PDB entry 1SWB | X-ray diffraction, 1.85 A resolution | chains C and D of the 4 polymer chains in the assembly

Chain C (and D):
Name: Streptavidin
Organism: Streptomyces avidinii
Notes: fragment: core, residues 13 - 139; chain D of this document is another copy of the same molecule, construct and numbering; everything in this record applies to it too
Reference sequence: P22629 (SAV_STRAV); residues 13-139 here correspond to UniProt positions 37-163 (UniProt number = residue number + 24)
Chain sequence (127 residues; row label = number of the first residue in the row):
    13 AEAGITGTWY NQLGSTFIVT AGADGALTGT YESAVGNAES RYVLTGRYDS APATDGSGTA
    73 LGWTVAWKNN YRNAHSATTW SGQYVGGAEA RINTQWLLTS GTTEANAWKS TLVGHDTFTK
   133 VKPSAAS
Not modelled in the structure: 13-15, 46-48, 134-139
Swiss-Prot annotation at these positions:
  - motif: Arg59 to Asp61 (Cell attachment site)
  - binding site (biotin): Tyr43, Tyr54, Trp92, Trp108, Trp120

Interface between chain C and chain D:
Contacting residue pairs - 75 pairs, chain C then chain D:
  Val55(C) - Arg59(D)
  Thr57(C) - Thr57(D)
  Thr57(C) - Gly58(D)
  Gly58(C) - Thr57(D)
  Arg59(C) - Thr57(D)
  Arg59(C) - Thr76(D)
  Arg59(C) - Ala78(D)
  Tyr60(C) - Ala78(D)
  Asp61(C) - Lys80(D)
  Asp61(C) - Asn85(D)  hydrogen bond
  Asp61(C) - His87(D)  salt bridge
  Ser62(C) - Lys80(D)
  Ala63(C) - Lys80(D)
  Ala63(C) - Asn85(D)  hydrogen bond (backbone-side chain)
  Ala63(C) - His87(D)
  Ala65(C) - His87(D)
  Gly68(C) - Thr115(D)
  Gly68(C) - Glu116(D)
  Ser69(C) - Gly113(D)
  Ser69(C) - Thr114(D)
  Gly70(C) - Gly113(D)
  Gly70(C) - Thr114(D)  hydrogen bond (backbone-backbone)
  Ala72(C) - His87(D)
  Ala72(C) - Ser88(D)
  Ala72(C) - Ala89(D)
  Ala72(C) - Thr111(D)
  Gly74(C) - Thr76(D)
  Gly74(C) - Thr91(D)
  Trp75(C) - Thr76(D)
  Thr76(C) - Arg59(D)
  Thr76(C) - Gly74(D)
  Thr76(C) - Trp75(D)
  Thr76(C) - Thr76(D)
  Ala78(C) - Arg59(D)
  Ala78(C) - Tyr60(D)
  Lys80(C) - Ser62(D)
  Lys80(C) - Ala63(D)
  Asn85(C) - Asp61(D)  hydrogen bond
  Asn85(C) - Ala63(D)  hydrogen bond (side chain-backbone)
  His87(C) - Asp61(D)  salt bridge
  His87(C) - Ala63(D)  hydrogen bond (side chain-backbone)
  His87(C) - Pro64(D)
  His87(C) - Ala65(D)
  Ser88(C) - Ala72(D)
  Ala89(C) - Ala72(D)
  Ala89(C) - Leu73(D)
  Thr91(C) - Gly74(D)
  Thr91(C) - Thr91(D)
  Thr91(C) - Trp92(D)
  Thr91(C) - Ser93(D)
  Trp92(C) - Thr91(D)
  Ser93(C) - Thr91(D)
  Ser93(C) - Leu109(D)
  Ser93(C) - Thr111(D)  hydrogen bond
  Gly94(C) - Thr111(D)
  Gln95(C) - Ser112(D)
  Gln95(C) - Thr114(D)  hydrogen bond (side chain-backbone)
  Gln95(C) - Ser122(D)
  Val97(C) - Glu116(D)
  Gln107(C) - Leu109(D)
  Leu109(C) - Ser93(D)
  Leu109(C) - Gln107(D)
  Leu109(C) - Leu109(D)  hydrophobic
  Thr111(C) - Ala72(D)
  Thr111(C) - Ser93(D)  hydrogen bond
  Thr111(C) - Gly94(D)
  Ser112(C) - Gln95(D)
  Gly113(C) - Gly70(D)
  Thr114(C) - Ser69(D)
  Thr114(C) - Gly70(D)  hydrogen bond (backbone-backbone)
  Thr114(C) - Gln95(D)  hydrogen bond
  Thr115(C) - Gly68(D)
  Glu116(C) - Arg103(D)  salt bridge
  Ser122(C) - Gln95(D)
  Thr123(C) - Gln107(D)  hydrogen bond
Also at the interface, not in a pair above, chain C (43 interface residues in all): Pro64, Leu73, Asn82, Trp108, Leu110
Also at the interface, not in a pair above, chain D (44 interface residues in all): Asp36, Val55, Asp67, Val77, Trp108, Leu110

In short:
43 residues of chain C face 44 of chain D across their interface; the contacts include 12 hydrogen bonds and 3
salt bridges. Polar contacts include Asp61(C)-His87(D), Glu116(C)-Arg103(D) and Asp61(C)-Asn85(D). From
UniProt: 5 biotin-binding residues on chain C.
Chain C and chain D are both Streptavidin (Streptomyces avidinii); the structure, Apo-core-streptavidin at ph
7.5, was determined by X-ray diffraction together with 1SWA, 1SWC, 1SWD and 1SWE from the same study.
